7NK9 - chains O and a of the 14 polymer chains in the assembly; structure by electron microscopy, 2.90 A resolution.

# Chain O
Protein: ATP synthase subunit c
Source organism: Mycolicibacterium smegmatis (strain ATCC 700084 / mc(2)155)
UniProt: A0R205 (A0R205_MYCS2); residue numbers follow UniProt; this construct covers 1-86
Chain sequence (86 residues; row label = number of the first residue in the row):
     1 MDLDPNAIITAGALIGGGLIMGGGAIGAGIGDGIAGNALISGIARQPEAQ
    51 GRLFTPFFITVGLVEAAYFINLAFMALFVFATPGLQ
Not modelled in the structure: 1
Reported in the primary citation:
  - catalytic residues: Glu-65 (proposed by the authors, not directly observed)

# Chain a
Protein: ATP synthase subunit a
Source organism: Mycolicibacterium smegmatis (strain ATCC 700084 / mc(2)155)
UniProt: A0R206 (A0R206_MYCS2); numbering as in UniProt (aligned over 1-252)
Chain sequence (252 residues; row label = number of the first residue in the row):
     1 MLAAEEGGAAIHVGHHTLVFELFGMTFNGDTILATAVTAVIVIALAFYLR
    51 AKVTSTGVPSGVQLFWEALTIQMRQQIEGSIGMKIAPFVLPLSVTIFVFI
   101 LISNWLAVLPLQYGGADGAAAELYKAPASDINFVLALALFVFVCYHAAGI
   151 WRRGIVGHPIKVVKGHVAFLAPINIVEELAKPISLALRLFGNIFAGGILV
   201 ALIAMFPWYIQWFPNAVWKTFDLFVGLIQAFIFSLLTILYFSQSMELDHE
   251 DH
Not modelled in the structure: 1-9, 248-252
Reported in the primary citation:
  - catalytic residues: His-12, His-15, His-16, Asp-30, Asn-104, Gln-112, Asp-117, Glu-122, Lys-125, His-146, Arg-153, Lys-161, His-166, Asn-174, Glu-177, Glu-178, Lys-181, Ser-184, Lys-219, Asp-222, Gln-229, Tyr-240 (proposed by the authors, not directly observed)

# Chain O / chain a interface
Residue-residue contacts (18):
  Thr-55(O) / Leu-235(a)
  Phe-58(O) / Ile-228(a)  hydrophobic
  Phe-58(O) / Phe-231(a)  hydrophobic
  Phe-58(O) / Ile-232(a)
  Ile-59(O) / Leu-235(a)  hydrophobic
  Gly-62(O) / Arg-188(a)  hydrogen bond (backbone-side chain)
  Gly-62(O) / Ile-232(a)
  Ala-66(O) / Arg-188(a)
  Phe-69(O) / Gly-191(a)
  Phe-69(O) / Asn-192(a)
  Ile-70(O) / Leu-187(a)  hydrophobic
  Ile-70(O) / Arg-188(a)
  Leu-72(O) / Ala-195(a)  hydrophobic
  Ala-73(O) / Phe-190(a)  hydrophobic
  Phe-74(O) / Leu-187(a)  hydrophobic
  Ala-76(O) / Phe-194(a)  hydrophobic
  Phe-80(O) / Ile-11(a)  hydrophobic
  Phe-80(O) / Val-13(a)  hydrophobic
Other interface residues (no listed pair), chain O (13 interface residues in all): Leu-63
Other interface residues (no listed pair), chain a (18 interface residues in all): Gln-76, Ser-184, Ile-198, Leu-236, Leu-239

# In short
13 residues of chain O and 18 residues of chain a are in contact; the contacts include 1 hydrogen bond. Its
one hydrogen-bonded contact is Gly-62(O)/Arg-188(a). From the paper: catalytic residues Glu-65(O) and
His-12(a) among others.
Here chain O is ATP synthase subunit c and chain a is ATP synthase subunit a, both from Mycolicibacterium
smegmatis (strain ATCC 700084 / mc(2)155). Entry 7NK9 (Mycobacterium smegmatis ATP synthase Fo domain state 1)
was determined by electron microscopy, deposited together with 7NJK, 7NJL, 7NJM, 7NJN, 7NJO, 7NJP and 20
further entries.
